PDB entry 2A4G | X-ray diffraction, 2.50 A resolution | chains B and C of the 4 polymer chains in the assembly

Chain B:
Name: NS4a peptide
Amino-acid sequence (23 residues; each row starts with the number of its first residue):
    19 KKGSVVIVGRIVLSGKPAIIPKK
Not modelled in the structure: 19
Sequence notes: cloning artifact (19-20, 40-41); engineered mutation Ser22 (Cys576 in 51039195)

Chain C:
Name: NS3 protease/helicase
Source organism: Hepatitis C virus
Notes: fragment: protease domain, residues 1-181
Amino-acid sequence (200 residues; numbered -10 to 189; the number before each row is that of its first residue; numbers below 1 keep their minus sign (Met-10 is residue -10)):
   -10 MASMTGGQQMGAPITAYAQQTRGLLGCIITSLTGRDKNQVEGEVQIVSTA
    40 TQTFLATCINGVCWTVYHGAGTRTIASPKGPVIQMYTNVDQDLVGWPAPQ
    90 GSRSLTPCTCGSSDLYLVTRHADVIPVRRRGDSRGSLLSPRPISYLKGSS
   140 GGPLLCPAGHAVGLFRAAVCTRGVAKAVDFIPVENLETTMRSGSHHHHHH
Not modelled in the structure: -10 to 28, 180-189
Sequence notes: cloning artifact (-10 to 0, 182-183); expression tag (184-189)
Bound ions: Zn2+: Cys97, Cys99, Cys145

How chain B and chain C interact:
Contacting residue pairs (7):
  Pro35(B) - Ala111(C)
  Pro35(B) - Val113(C)  hydrophobic
  Ala36(B) - Ala111(C)  hydrophobic
  Ile37(B) - Arg109(C)
  Ile38(B) - Val29(C)  hydrophobic
  Ile38(B) - Glu30(C)
  Ile38(B) - Gly31(C)
Other interface residues (no listed pair), chain C (9 interface residues in all): Ile35, Val107, His110

Overview:
The interface between chain B and chain C involves 4 residues on one side and 9 on the other. The Zn2+ site is
built by Cys97(C), Cys99(C) and Cys145(C).
Chain B is NS4a peptide and chain C is NS3 protease/helicase (Hepatitis C virus); the structure, Hepatitis C
Protease NS3-4A serine protease with Ketoamide Inhibitor SCH225724 Bound, was determined by X-ray diffraction.
